PDB entry 3OIF | X-ray diffraction, 2.60 A resolution | chains A and B of the 4 polymer chains in the assembly

== Chain A (and B) ==
Protein: Enoyl-[acyl-carrier-protein] reductase [NADH]
From: Bacillus subtilis
Notes: EC 1.3.1.9; chain B of this document is another copy of the same molecule, construct and numbering; everything in this record applies to it too
UniProtKB: P54616 (FABI_BACSU); numbering as in UniProt (aligned over 1-258)
Chain sequence (266 residues; numbered 1 to 266; the number before each row is that of its first residue):
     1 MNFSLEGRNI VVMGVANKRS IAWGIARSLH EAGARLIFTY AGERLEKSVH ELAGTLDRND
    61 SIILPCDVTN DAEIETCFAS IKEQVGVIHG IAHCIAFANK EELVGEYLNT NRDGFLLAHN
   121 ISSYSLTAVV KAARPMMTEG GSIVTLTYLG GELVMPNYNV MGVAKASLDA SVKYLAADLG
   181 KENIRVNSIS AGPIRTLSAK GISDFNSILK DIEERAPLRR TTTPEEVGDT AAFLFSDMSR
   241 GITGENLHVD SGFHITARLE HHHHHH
Not modelled in the structure: 259-266 (chain B: 97-104, 148-157, 196-206, 258-266)
Differences from the reference sequence: expression tag (259-266)
Residues lining bound ligands:
  - NAD (nicotinamide-adenine-dinucleotide): Gly14, Val15, Ala16, Asn17, Ser20, Ile21, Ala41, Leu45, Cys66, Asp67, Val68, Thr69, Cys94, Ile95, Ala96, Phe97, Ile121, Leu146, Thr147, Tyr148, Tyr158, Lys165, Ala191, Gly192, Pro193, Ile194, Thr196, Leu197, Ser198, Phe205
  - triclosan (TCL): Ala96, Phe97, Ala98, Leu103, Tyr148, Tyr158, Met161, Lys165, Pro193, Ser198, Ala199, Ile202, Phe205

== Interface between chain A and chain B ==
Residue-residue contacts (73):
  Met1(A) - Asp229(B)  hydrogen bond (backbone-side chain)
  Phe3(A) - Phe3(B)  hydrophobic
  Lys173(A) - Ile255(B)
  Ala176(A) - Pro217(B)
  Ala176(A) - Ile255(B)  hydrophobic
  Gly180(A) - Pro217(B)
  Gly180(A) - Leu218(B)
  Lys181(A) - Pro217(B)  hydrogen bond (backbone-backbone)
  Asn183(A) - Leu218(B)
  Asn183(A) - Arg220(B)
  Arg185(A) - Leu218(B)
  Pro217(A) - Ala176(B)
  Pro217(A) - Ala177(B)  hydrophobic
  Pro217(A) - Gly180(B)
  Pro217(A) - Lys181(B)  hydrogen bond (backbone-backbone)
  Leu218(A) - Gly180(B)
  Leu218(A) - Arg240(B)
  Leu218(A) - Thr243(B)
  Arg220(A) - Asn183(B)
  Arg220(A) - Arg240(B)  hydrogen bond (side chain-backbone)
  Glu225(A) - Arg240(B)
  Glu226(A) - Arg240(B)
  Glu226(A) - Gly241(B)
  Asp229(A) - Met1(B)  hydrogen bond (side chain-backbone)
  Asp229(A) - Met238(B)
  Asp229(A) - Arg240(B)  salt bridge
  Thr230(A) - Phe233(B)
  Thr230(A) - Met238(B)
  Thr230(A) - Ile242(B)
  Ala232(A) - Met238(B)  hydrophobic
  Phe233(A) - Phe3(B)  hydrophobic
  Phe233(A) - Asp229(B)
  Phe233(A) - Thr230(B)
  Phe233(A) - Phe233(B)  hydrophobic
  Met238(A) - Asp229(B)
  Met238(A) - Thr230(B)
  Arg240(A) - Leu218(B)
  Arg240(A) - Arg220(B)  hydrogen bond (backbone-side chain)
  Arg240(A) - Glu225(B)
  Arg240(A) - Glu226(B)  salt bridge
  Arg240(A) - Asp229(B)  salt bridge
  Gly241(A) - Glu226(B)
  Gly241(A) - His248(B)
  Gly241(A) - Val249(B)
  Gly241(A) - Asp250(B)  hydrogen bond (backbone-backbone)
  Gly241(A) - Ser251(B)  hydrogen bond (backbone-backbone)
  Ile242(A) - Thr230(B)
  Ile242(A) - Leu247(B)  hydrophobic
  Ile242(A) - His248(B)
  Thr243(A) - Pro217(B)
  Thr243(A) - Leu218(B)
  Thr243(A) - Gly252(B)
  Thr243(A) - His254(B)
  Gly244(A) - His254(B)  hydrogen bond (backbone-side chain)
  Gly244(A) - Ile255(B)
  Glu245(A) - Asn246(B)
  Glu245(A) - Leu247(B)
  Glu245(A) - His248(B)  salt bridge
  Glu245(A) - His254(B)
  Asn246(A) - Glu245(B)
  Leu247(A) - Glu245(B)
  His248(A) - Ile242(B)
  His248(A) - Glu245(B)  salt bridge
  Val249(A) - Ile242(B)  hydrophobic
  Asp250(A) - Gly241(B)  hydrogen bond (backbone-backbone)
  Ser251(A) - Gly241(B)  hydrogen bond (backbone-backbone)
  Ser251(A) - Thr243(B)
  Gly252(A) - Thr243(B)
  His254(A) - Thr243(B)
  His254(A) - Gly244(B)  hydrogen bond (side chain-backbone)
  Ile255(A) - Lys173(B)
  Ile255(A) - Ala176(B)  hydrophobic
  Ile255(A) - Gly244(B)
Also at the interface, not in a pair above, chain A (36 interface residues in all): Glu31, Ala177, Arg219
Also at the interface, not in a pair above, chain B (36 interface residues in all): Ile184, Arg185, Arg219, Ala232

== In short ==
Chain A and chain B each contribute 36 residues to their interface, with 12 hydrogen bonds and 5 salt bridges.
Among the polar pairs are Asp229(A)-Arg240(B), Arg240(A)-Glu226(B) and Glu245(A)-His248(B). Bound to chain A:
NAD and triclosan.
Both chains are Enoyl-[acyl-carrier-protein] reductase [NADH] (Bacillus subtilis). Entry 3OIF (Crystal
Structure of Enoyl-ACP Reductases I (FabI) from B. subtilis (complex with NAD and TCL)) was determined by
X-ray diffraction together with 3OIC, 3OID and 3OIG from the same study.
